PDB entry 5TUK | X-ray diffraction, 1.85 A resolution | chain A

[Chain A]
Molecule: Tetracycline destructase Tet(51)
Organism: uncultured bacterium
UniProt: A0A0H4TFU4 (A0A0H4TFU4_9BACT); numbering as in UniProt (aligned over 1-387)
Chain sequence (408 residues; numbered -20 to 387; the number before each row is that of its first residue; numbers below 1 keep their minus sign (Met-20 is residue -20)):
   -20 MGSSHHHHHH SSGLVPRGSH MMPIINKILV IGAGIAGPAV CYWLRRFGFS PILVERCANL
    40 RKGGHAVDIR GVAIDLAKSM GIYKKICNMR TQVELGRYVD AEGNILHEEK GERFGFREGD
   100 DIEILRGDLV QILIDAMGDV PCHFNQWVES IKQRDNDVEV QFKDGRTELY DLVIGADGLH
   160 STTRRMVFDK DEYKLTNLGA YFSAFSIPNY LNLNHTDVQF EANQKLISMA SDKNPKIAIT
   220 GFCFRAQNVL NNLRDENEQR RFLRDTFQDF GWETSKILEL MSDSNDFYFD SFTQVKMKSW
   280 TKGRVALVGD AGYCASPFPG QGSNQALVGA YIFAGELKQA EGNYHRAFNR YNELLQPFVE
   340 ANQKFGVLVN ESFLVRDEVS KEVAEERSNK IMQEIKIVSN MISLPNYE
Disordered / not traced: -20 to 0, 90-99, 354-358
Sequence notes: expression tag (-20 to 0)
Residues lining bound ligands: FAD (flavin-adenine dinucleotide): Ile10, Gly11, Ala12, Gly13, Ile14, Ala15, Val33, Glu34, Arg35, Arg40, Gly42, Gly43, His44, Arg105, Gln125, Ala155, Asp156, Gly157, Thr161, Phe181, Ala183, Tyr267, Val287, Gly288, Asp289, Ala290, Pro296, Gly301, Ser302

[Overview]
Chain A binds flavin-adenine dinucleotide.
Chain A is Tetracycline destructase Tet(51) (uncultured bacterium); the structure, Crystal structure of
tetracycline destructase Tet(51), was determined by X-ray diffraction, deposited together with 5TUE, 5TUF,
5TUI, 5TUL and 5TUM.
